6TE0 - chains A and E of the 23 polymer chains in the assembly; structure by electron microscopy, 3.92 A resolution.

== Chain A ==
Protein: ATP synthase subunit alpha
Organism: Euglena gracilis
Sequence (561 residues; each row starts with the number of its first residue):
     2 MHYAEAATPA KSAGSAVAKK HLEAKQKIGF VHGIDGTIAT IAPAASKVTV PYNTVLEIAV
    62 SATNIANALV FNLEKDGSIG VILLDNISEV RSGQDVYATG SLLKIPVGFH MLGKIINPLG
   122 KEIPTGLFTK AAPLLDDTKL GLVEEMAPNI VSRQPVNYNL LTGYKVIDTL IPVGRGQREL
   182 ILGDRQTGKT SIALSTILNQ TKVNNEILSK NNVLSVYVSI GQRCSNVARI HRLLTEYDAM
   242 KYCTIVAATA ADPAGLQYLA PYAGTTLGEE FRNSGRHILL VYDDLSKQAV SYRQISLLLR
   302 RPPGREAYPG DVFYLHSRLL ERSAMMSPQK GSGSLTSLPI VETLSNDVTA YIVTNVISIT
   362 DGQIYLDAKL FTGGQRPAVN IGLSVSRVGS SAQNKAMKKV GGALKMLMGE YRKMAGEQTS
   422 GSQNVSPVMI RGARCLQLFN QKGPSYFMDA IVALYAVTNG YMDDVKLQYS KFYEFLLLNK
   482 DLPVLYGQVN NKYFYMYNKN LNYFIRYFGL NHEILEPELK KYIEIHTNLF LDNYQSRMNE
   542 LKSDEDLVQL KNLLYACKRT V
Unresolved in the structure: 2-25, 128-138
Bound ions: Mg2+: Thr-191 (together with ATP)
Ligand contacts:
  - ATP, molecule 1: Tyr-165, Arg-186, Gln-187, Thr-188, Gly-189, Lys-190, Thr-191, Ser-192, Gln-223, Asp-284, Glu-343, Phe-372, Arg-377, Pro-378, Gln-442, Lys-443
  - ATP, molecule 2: Ser-359, Val-386, Arg-388
  - fragment of triton x-100 (TRT): Arg-186, Gln-187, Phe-372

== Chain E ==
Protein: ATP synthase subunit beta
Organism: Euglena gracilis
Sequence (494 residues; each row starts with the number of its first residue):
     8 TAPATAADVK QVGYVQQIIG AVVDVTFTDS VPPVLTALTV DAKETGTLLT MEIVQHLDTK
    68 TARCICMSST DMLRLRTPVV NTGSQITVPV GEATLGRIFN VMGDAIDQRG PVKNKVRWPI
   128 HRKAPTLAEQ SGKDEVLVTG IKVIDLILPY CKGGKIGLFG GAGVGKTVII MELINNVAKG
   188 HGGYSVFAGV GERTREGTDL YLEMMGSKVI DLQGDSKCVL VYGQMNEPPG ARARVAQTAL
   248 TMAEYFRDEA GQDVLLFVDN VFRFTQANSE VSALLGRIPA AVGYQPTLAE DLGMLQERIT
   308 STVKGSITSV QAVYVPADDI TDPAPATTFS HLDATTVLSR SVAEAGIYPA VEPLECASRI
   368 MDPDAIDVNH YNVAMDIVEM LTKYKELQDI IAVLGIDELS EEDKLIVDRA RKVAKFMSQP
   428 FAVAEVFTGM KGYYVQLEDC VSDFGSLLMG QCDNIPEMAF YMVGGLDSVK EKAAKMAAEA
   488 AAMRERARKA AEAK
Unresolved in the structure: 8-14
Bound ions: Mg2+: Thr-174 (together with ATP)
Ligand contacts:
  - ATP, molecule 1: Gly-168, Ala-169, Gly-170, Val-171, Gly-172, Lys-173, Thr-174, Val-175, Glu-199, Arg-200, Glu-203, Asp-266, Asn-267, Tyr-321, Tyr-355, Gln-426, Phe-428, Ala-431, Phe-434, Thr-435
  - ATP, molecule 2: Ser-365, Met-368, Asp-369, Tyr-378

== How chain A and chain E interact ==
Pairs across the interface - 89 pairs, chain A then chain E:
  Lys-48(A) / Arg-83(E)
  Thr-50(A) / Arg-81(E)
  Thr-50(A) / Arg-83(E)
  Val-51(A) / Leu-80(E)
  Val-51(A) / Arg-81(E)
  Pro-52(A) / Met-79(E)  hydrophobic
  Pro-52(A) / Leu-80(E)
  Pro-52(A) / Arg-81(E)
  Tyr-53(A) / Ile-25(E)  hydrophobic
  Tyr-53(A) / Gly-27(E)  hydrogen bond (side chain-backbone)
  Tyr-53(A) / Thr-77(E)
  Tyr-53(A) / Met-79(E)  hydrogen bond (backbone-backbone)
  Tyr-53(A) / Leu-80(E)  hydrogen bond (backbone-backbone)
  Asn-54(A) / Asp-78(E)  hydrogen bond
  Phe-72(A) / Gly-27(E)
  Asn-73(A) / Ile-25(E)
  Asn-73(A) / Ile-26(E)
  Leu-74(A) / Gln-24(E)
  Leu-74(A) / Ile-25(E)  hydrogen bond (backbone-backbone)
  Leu-74(A) / Leu-80(E)
  Leu-74(A) / Leu-82(E)  hydrophobic
  Glu-75(A) / Gln-23(E)
  Glu-75(A) / Gln-24(E)
  Glu-75(A) / Leu-82(E)
  Lys-76(A) / Gln-23(E)
  Lys-76(A) / Gln-24(E)
  Leu-103(A) / Met-79(E)  hydrophobic
  Pro-149(A) / Thr-201(E)
  Asn-150(A) / Ile-113(E)
  Asn-150(A) / Thr-201(E)
  Ile-151(A) / Ile-105(E)  hydrophobic
  Ile-151(A) / Thr-201(E)
  Ile-151(A) / Thr-205(E)  hydrogen bond (backbone-side chain)
  Val-152(A) / Ile-113(E)
  Val-152(A) / Gln-115(E)
  Arg-154(A) / Thr-201(E)
  Arg-154(A) / Arg-202(E)
  Pro-156(A) / Asp-206(E)
  Pro-156(A) / Leu-209(E)
  Arg-179(A) / Arg-200(E)
  Pro-303(A) / Ala-280(E)  hydrophobic
  Pro-303(A) / Pro-286(E)  hydrophobic
  Pro-304(A) / Gly-290(E)
  Gly-305(A) / Val-289(E)
  Arg-306(A) / Val-289(E)
  Arg-306(A) / Tyr-291(E)  hydrogen bond
  Arg-306(A) / Pro-323(E)
  Arg-306(A) / Asp-326(E)  salt bridge
  Arg-306(A) / Asp-329(E)  salt bridge
  Gly-311(A) / Glu-277(E)
  Asp-312(A) / Glu-277(E)
  Phe-314(A) / Met-232(E)  hydrophobic
  Phe-314(A) / Arg-270(E)
  Phe-314(A) / Gln-273(E)
  Tyr-315(A) / Met-232(E)
  Tyr-315(A) / Asn-233(E)
  Tyr-315(A) / Glu-234(E)
  Tyr-315(A) / Pro-235(E)
  Ser-318(A) / Met-232(E)  hydrogen bond (side chain-backbone)
  Glu-322(A) / Arg-200(E)
  Glu-322(A) / Thr-201(E)  hydrogen bond
  Glu-322(A) / Met-232(E)
  Gln-330(A) / Gln-115(E)  hydrogen bond
  Thr-350(A) / Ala-324(E)
  Thr-350(A) / Asp-325(E)
  Tyr-352(A) / Gln-273(E)
  Thr-355(A) / Ala-169(E)
  Thr-355(A) / Tyr-321(E)  hydrogen bond (backbone-side chain)
  Thr-355(A) / Ala-324(E)
  Asn-356(A) / Tyr-321(E)
  Ile-358(A) / Ala-169(E)  hydrophobic
  Ile-358(A) / Arg-200(E)  hydrogen bond (backbone-side chain)
  Ser-359(A) / Ala-169(E)
  Ser-359(A) / Arg-200(E)  hydrogen bond (backbone-side chain)
  Ser-359(A) / Arg-270(E)  hydrogen bond
  Ser-359(A) / Tyr-321(E)
  Ile-360(A) / Arg-200(E)  hydrogen bond (backbone-side chain)
  Ile-360(A) / Met-232(E)  hydrophobic
  Thr-361(A) / Arg-200(E)  hydrogen bond (backbone-side chain)
  Asp-362(A) / Arg-200(E)  salt bridge
  Asp-362(A) / Arg-202(E)  salt bridge
  Leu-384(A) / Glu-351(E)
  Arg-388(A) / Arg-200(E)
  Arg-388(A) / Phe-434(E)
  Val-389(A) / Arg-202(E)
  Ser-391(A) / Val-433(E)
  Lys-406(A) / Phe-434(E)  hydrogen bond (side chain-backbone)
  Lys-414(A) / Met-465(E)
  Pro-428(A) / Arg-493(E)
Other interface residues (no listed pair), chain A (55 interface residues in all): Gly-78, Met-147, Ala-148, Gln-155, Arg-302, Lys-331, Val-349, Val-386, Ser-387
Other interface residues (no listed pair), chain E (56 interface residues in all): Asp-114, Gly-170, Glu-199, Gly-204, Tyr-229, Pro-236, Arg-239, Leu-281, Arg-347, Thr-435, Tyr-468

== In short ==
Chain A and chain E form an interface of 55 and 56 residues respectively; the contacts include 17 hydrogen
bonds and 4 salt bridges. Polar pairs include Arg-306(A)/Asp-326(E), Arg-306(A)/Asp-329(E) and
Asp-362(A)/Arg-200(E). One ATP molecule is bound between chain A and chain E.
Here chain A is ATP synthase subunit alpha and chain E is ATP synthase subunit beta, both from Euglena
gracilis. Entry 6TE0 (Cryo-EM structure of Euglena gracilis mitochondrial ATP synthase, OSCP/F1/c-ring,
rotational state 3) was determined by electron microscopy, deposited together with 6TDU, 6TDV, 6TDW, 6TDX,
6TDY and 6TDZ.
